Entry 5VB2 (X-ray diffraction, 3.20 A resolution); this record covers chains C and D of the 4 polymer chains in the assembly.

[Chain C]
Name: Ion transport protein
From: Arcobacter butzleri
UniProt: A8EVM5 (A8EVM5_ARCB4); residues 1001-1267 here correspond to UniProt positions 1-267 (UniProt number = residue number - 1000)
Chain sequence (285 residues; row label = number of the first residue in the row):
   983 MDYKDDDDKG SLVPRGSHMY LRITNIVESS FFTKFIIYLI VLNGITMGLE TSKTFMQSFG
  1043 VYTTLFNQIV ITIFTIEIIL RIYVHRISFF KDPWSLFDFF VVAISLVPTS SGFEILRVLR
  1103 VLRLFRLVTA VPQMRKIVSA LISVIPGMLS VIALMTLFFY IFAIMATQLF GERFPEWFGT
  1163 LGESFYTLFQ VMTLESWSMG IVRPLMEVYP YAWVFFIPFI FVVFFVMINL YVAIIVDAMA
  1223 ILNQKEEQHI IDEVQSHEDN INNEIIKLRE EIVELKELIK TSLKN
Not modelled in the structure: 983-1001, 1093-1094, 1265-1267
Differences from the reference sequence: initiating methionine (983); expression tag (984-1000); engineered mutation Phe1206 (Thr206 in A8EVM5), Tyr1213 (Val213 in A8EVM5)
Residues lining bound ligands:
  - CPS (3-[(3-cholamidopropyl)dimethylammonio]-1-propanesulfonate), molecule 1: Ala1122, Ser1125, Val1126, Ile1216, Ala1220, Ile1223, Leu1224
  - CPS, molecule 2: Val1126, Gly1129, Met1130, Val1133, Ala1215, Ile1216, Asp1219, Ala1220, Ile1223
  - CPS, molecule 3: Val1214, Ala1215, Val1218, Asp1219
  - 1,2-dimyristoyl-sn-glycero-3-phosphocholine (PX4), molecule 1: Ile1027, Gly1030, Leu1031, Ser1034, Lys1035, Thr1036
  - 1,2-dimyristoyl-sn-glycero-3-phosphocholine (PX4), molecule 2: Met1137, Thr1138, Phe1141, Thr1162, Gly1164, Glu1165, Phe1167, Tyr1168, Phe1171, Met1174
  - 1,2-dimyristoyl-sn-glycero-3-phosphocholine (PX4), molecule 3: Tyr1142, Thr1162, Leu1163, Gly1164
  - 1,2-dimyristoyl-sn-glycero-3-phosphocholine (PX4), molecule 4: Phe1144, Met1147, Leu1151, Phe1152, Val1190, Tyr1191, Pro1192, Tyr1193, Ala1194, Val1196, Phe1197
  - 1,2-dimyristoyl-sn-glycero-3-phosphocholine (PX4), molecule 5: Met1188, Pro1192, Tyr1193, Trp1195, Phe1203

[Chain D]
Name: Ion transport protein
From: Arcobacter butzleri
UniProt: A8EVM5 (A8EVM5_ARCB4); residues 2001-2267 here correspond to UniProt positions 1-267 (UniProt number = residue number - 2000)
Chain sequence (285 residues; row label = number of the first residue in the row):
  1983 MDYKDDDDKG SLVPRGSHMY LRITNIVESS FFTKFIIYLI VLNGITMGLE TSKTFMQSFG
  2043 VYTTLFNQIV ITIFTIEIIL RIYVHRISFF KDPWSLFDFF VVAISLVPTS SGFEILRVLR
  2103 VLRLFRLVTA VPQMRKIVSA LISVIPGMLS VIALMTLFFY IFAIMATQLF GERFPEWFGT
  2163 LGESFYTLFQ VMTLESWSMG IVRPLMEVYP YAWVFFIPFI FVVFFVMINL YVAIIVDAMA
  2223 ILNQKEEQHI IDEVQSHEDN INNEIIKLRE EIVELKELIK TSLKN
Not modelled in the structure: 1983-1994, 2263-2267
Differences from the reference sequence: initiating methionine (1983); expression tag (1984-2000); engineered mutation Phe2206 (Thr206 in A8EVM5), Tyr2213 (Val213 in A8EVM5)
Residues lining bound ligands:
  - CPS (3-[(3-cholamidopropyl)dimethylammonio]-1-propanesulfonate), molecule 1: Ala2122, Ser2125, Val2126, Ile2216, Ala2220, Ile2223, Leu2224
  - CPS, molecule 2: Val2126, Gly2129, Met2130, Val2133, Leu2212, Ala2215, Ile2216, Asp2219, Ala2220, Ile2223
  - CPS, molecule 3: Val2214, Ala2215, Val2218, Asp2219
  - 1,2-dimyristoyl-sn-glycero-3-phosphocholine (PX4), molecule 1: Gly2030, Leu2031, Ser2034, Lys2035, Thr2036
  - 1,2-dimyristoyl-sn-glycero-3-phosphocholine (PX4), molecule 2: Pro2075, Trp2076, Phe2079, Val2120, Ser2121, Ile2124
  - 1,2-dimyristoyl-sn-glycero-3-phosphocholine (PX4), molecule 3: Met2137, Thr2138, Phe2141, Thr2162, Gly2164, Glu2165, Phe2167, Tyr2168, Phe2171
  - 1,2-dimyristoyl-sn-glycero-3-phosphocholine (PX4), molecule 4: Tyr2142, Thr2162, Leu2163, Gly2164
  - 1,2-dimyristoyl-sn-glycero-3-phosphocholine (PX4), molecule 5: Leu2151, Phe2152, Val2190, Tyr2191, Pro2192, Tyr2193, Ala2194, Val2196, Phe2197
  - 1,2-dimyristoyl-sn-glycero-3-phosphocholine (PX4), molecule 6: Met2188, Pro2192, Trp2195, Ile2199, Phe2203

[Chain C / chain D interface]
Contacting residue pairs (92):
  Gly1026(C) - Tyr2142(D)  hydrogen bond (backbone-side chain)
  Gly1030(C) - Tyr2142(D)  hydrogen bond (backbone-side chain)
  Gly1030(C) - Ile2146(D)
  Thr1033(C) - Thr2149(D)
  Thr1033(C) - Leu2163(D)
  Val1100(C) - Met2147(D)  hydrophobic
  Val1100(C) - Gln2150(D)
  Val1100(C) - Leu2151(D)  hydrophobic
  Leu1101(C) - Met2147(D)  hydrophobic
  Val1103(C) - Ile2146(D)  hydrophobic
  Val1103(C) - Met2147(D)  hydrophobic
  Leu1106(C) - Leu2139(D)
  Leu1106(C) - Tyr2142(D)  hydrophobic
  Leu1106(C) - Ile2143(D)  hydrophobic
  Phe1107(C) - Phe2140(D)  hydrophobic
  Phe1107(C) - Ile2143(D)  hydrophobic
  Leu1109(C) - Leu2139(D)  hydrophobic
  Val1110(C) - Leu2136(D)  hydrophobic
  Val1110(C) - Leu2139(D)  hydrophobic
  Met1116(C) - Ser2132(D)
  Ile1119(C) - Ser2132(D)
  Ile1119(C) - Val2133(D)  hydrophobic
  Ile1119(C) - Leu2136(D)  hydrophobic
  Val1120(C) - Leu2136(D)  hydrophobic
  Leu1123(C) - Leu2136(D)  hydrophobic
  Leu1123(C) - Phe2207(D)
  Leu1123(C) - Val2208(D)  hydrophobic
  Leu1123(C) - Asn2211(D)
  Val1126(C) - Asn2211(D)
  Ile1127(C) - Phe2207(D)  hydrophobic
  Glu1158(C) - Arg2185(D)
  Trp1159(C) - Arg2185(D)
  Tyr1168(C) - Trp2179(D)
  Tyr1168(C) - Ser2180(D)  hydrogen bond
  Tyr1168(C) - Val2184(D)
  Tyr1168(C) - Arg2185(D)
  Tyr1168(C) - Met2188(D)
  Tyr1168(C) - Trp2195(D)  hydrophobic
  Thr1169(C) - Arg2185(D)  hydrogen bond
  Phe1171(C) - Trp2179(D)  hydrophobic
  Phe1171(C) - Ile2199(D)  hydrophobic
  Phe1171(C) - Phe2203(D)  hydrophobic
  Gln1172(C) - Trp2179(D)
  Gln1172(C) - Ser2180(D)  hydrogen bond
  Gln1172(C) - Met2181(D)
  Gln1172(C) - Arg2185(D)  hydrogen bond
  Thr1175(C) - Leu2176(D)
  Thr1175(C) - Trp2179(D)  hydrogen bond
  Glu1177(C) - Leu2176(D)
  Glu1177(C) - Ser2178(D)
  Glu1177(C) - Trp2179(D)
  Glu1177(C) - Ser2180(D)  hydrogen bond (side chain-backbone)
  Glu1177(C) - Met2181(D)  hydrogen bond (side chain-backbone)
  Ser1178(C) - Met2181(D)
  Gly1182(C) - Met2181(D)
  Ile1183(C) - Met2181(D)  hydrophobic
  Ile1183(C) - Arg2185(D)
  Tyr1213(C) - Ile2210(D)
  Tyr1213(C) - Asn2211(D)  hydrogen bond
  Tyr1213(C) - Val2214(D)  hydrophobic
  Ile1216(C) - Val2214(D)  hydrophobic
  Ile1217(C) - Ile2217(D)  hydrophobic
  Met1221(C) - Met2221(D)  hydrophobic
  Leu1224(C) - Ala2222(D)
  Leu1224(C) - Asn2225(D)  hydrogen bond (backbone-side chain)
  Asn1225(C) - Asn2225(D)  hydrogen bond
  Glu1228(C) - Asn2225(D)
  Glu1228(C) - Glu2228(D)
  Glu1228(C) - Glu2229(D)
  His1231(C) - Glu2229(D)  salt bridge
  His1231(C) - Ile2233(D)
  Ile1232(C) - Ile2232(D)  hydrophobic
  Ile1232(C) - Ile2233(D)  hydrophobic
  Glu1235(C) - Ile2233(D)
  Glu1235(C) - Val2236(D)
  Glu1235(C) - Gln2237(D)  hydrogen bond
  Val1236(C) - Val2236(D)  hydrophobic
  His1239(C) - His2239(D)  hydrogen bond
  His1239(C) - Glu2240(D)
  Asn1242(C) - Glu2240(D)  hydrogen bond
  Ile1243(C) - Ile2243(D)  hydrophobic
  Glu1246(C) - Asn2244(D)
  Glu1246(C) - Ile2247(D)
  Glu1246(C) - Ile2248(D)
  Leu1250(C) - Leu2250(D)  hydrophobic
  Leu1250(C) - Arg2251(D)
  Glu1253(C) - Arg2251(D)
  Glu1253(C) - Ile2254(D)
  Glu1253(C) - Val2255(D)
  Ile1254(C) - Ile2254(D)  hydrophobic
  Leu1257(C) - Ile2254(D)
  Leu1257(C) - Lys2258(D)
Other interface residues (no listed pair), chain C (56 interface residues in all): Ile1027, Met1029, Glu1096, Arg1099, Leu1104, Met1130, Ala1220, Ser1238, Ile1247, Glu1256
Other interface residues (no listed pair), chain D (56 interface residues in all): Phe2144, Glu2177, Ile2202, Leu2212, Val2218, Leu2257

[Summary]
Chain C and chain D each contribute 56 residues to their interface; the contacts include 15 hydrogen bonds and
1 salt bridge. Among the polar pairs are His1231(C)-Glu2229(D), Gly1026(C)-Tyr2142(D) and
Gly1030(C)-Tyr2142(D).
Chain C and chain D are both Ion transport protein (Arcobacter butzleri); the structure, Crystal structure of
the NavAb voltage-gated sodium channel in a closed conformation, was determined by X-ray diffraction,
deposited together with 5VB8.
